Entry 4JI1 (X-ray diffraction, 3.14 A resolution); this record covers chains A and L of the 21 polymer chains in the assembly.

== Chain A ==
Molecule: 16S rRNA
From: Thermus thermophilus
Sequence (1522 nucleotides; row label = number of the first residue in the row; note: 42 numbers in that range are skipped by the numbering (no residue carries them; nothing is unmodelled there); a row labelled like 190A-190L holds insertion residues (190A, then the next letters in order); numbering starts at 0):
     0 UUUGUUGGAGAGUUUGAUCCUGGCUCAGGGUGAACGCUGGCGGCGUGCCU
    50 AAGACAUGCAAGUCGUGCGGG
    73 CCGCGGGGUUUU
    88 ACUCCG
    95 UGGUC
   101 AGCGGCGGACGGGUGAGUAACGCGUGGGU
  129A G
   130 ACCUACCCGGAAGAGGGGGACAACCCGGGGAAACUCGGGCUAAUCCCCCA
   180 UGUGGACCCGC
190A-190L CCCUUGGGGUGU
   191 GUCCAAAGGGCUUU
   216 GCCCGCUUCCGGAUGGGCCCGCGUCCCAUCAGCUAGUUGGUGGGGUAAUG
   266 GCCCACCAAGGCGACGACGGGUAGCCGGUCUGAGAGGAUGGCCGGCCACA
   316 GGGGCACUGAGACACGGGCCCCACUCCUACGGGAGGCAGCAGUUAGGAAU
   366 CUUCCGCAAUGGGCGCAAGCCUGACGGAGCGACGCCGCUUGGAGGAAGAA
   416 GCCCUUCGGGGUGUAAACUCCUGAA
   442 CCCGGGACGAAACCCCCGACGA
   474 GGGGACUGACGGUACCGGG
   494 GUAAUAGCGCCGGCCAACUCCGUGCCAGCAGCCGCGGUAAUACGGAGGGC
   544 GCGAGCGUUACCCGGAUUCACUGGGCGUAAAGGGCGUGUAGGCGGCCUGG
   594 GGCGUCCCAUGUGAAAGACCACGGCUCAACCGUGGGGGAGCGUGGGAUAC
   644 GCUCAGGCUAGACGGUGGGAGAGGGUGGUGGAAUUCCCGGAGUAGCGGUG
   694 AAAUGCGCAGAUACCGGGAGGAACGCCGAUGGCGAAGGCAGCCACCUGGU
   744 CCACCCGUGACGCUGAGGCGCGAAAGCGUGGGGAGCAAACCGGAUUAGAU
   794 ACCCGGGUAGUCCACGCCCUAAACGAUGCGCGCUAGGUCUCUGGGUCU
   848 CCUGGGGGCCGAAGCUAACGCGUUAAGCGCGCCGCCUGGGGAGUACGGCC
   898 GCAAGGCUGAAACUCAAAGGAAUUGACGGGGGCCCGCACAAGCGGUGGAG
   948 CAUGUGGUUUAAUUCGAAGXAACGCGAAGAACCUUACCAGGCCUUGACAU
   998 GCUAGG
 1003A G
  1004 AACCCGGGUGAAAGCCUGGGGUGCCCC
1030A-1030D GCGA
  1031 GGGGAGCCCUAGCACAGGUGCUGCAUGGCCGUCGUCAGCUCGUGCCGUGA
  1081 GGUGUUGGGUUAAGUCCCGCAACGAGCGCAACCCCCGCCGUUAGUUGCCA
  1131 GCGGUUCGGCCGGGCACUCUAACGGGACUGCCCGCGAAA
  1171 GCGGGAGGAAGGAGGGGACGACGUCUGGUCAGCAUGGCCCUUACGGCCUG
  1221 GGCGACACACGUGCUACAAUGCCCACUACAAAGCGAUGCCACCCGGCAAC
  1271 GGGGAGCUAAUCGCAAAAAGGUGGGCCCAGUUCGGAUUGGGGUCUGCAAC
  1321 CCGACCCCAUGAAGCCGGAAUCGCUAGUAAUCGCGGAUCAG
 1361A C
  1362 CAUGCCGCGGUGAAUACGUUCCCGGGCCUUGUACACACXGCCXGUXACGC
  1412 CAUGGGAGCGGGCUCUACCCGAAGUCGCCGGG
  1446 AGCCUACGGG
  1459 CAGGCGCCGAGGGUAGGGCCCGUGACUGGGGCGAAGUCGUAACAAGGUAG
  1509 CUGUACCGGAAGGUGCGGCUGGAUCCACUCCUUUCU
Unresolved in the structure: 0-4, 1534-1538
Differences from the reference sequence: conflict C1534 (A2157 in M26923.1), A1535 (C2158 in M26923.1)
Modified / non-standard residues: PSU (pseudouridine-5'-monophosphate) at position 516, 7MG (7N-methyl-8-hydroguanosine-5'-monophosphate) at position 527, M2G (N2-dimethylguanosine-5'-monophosphate) at position 966, 5MC (5-methylcytidine-5'-monophosphate) at position 967, 2MG (2N-methylguanosine-5'-monophosphate) at position 1207, 5MC (5-methylcytidine-5'-monophosphate) at position 1400, 4OC (4n,o2'-methylcytidine-5'-monophosphate) at position 1402, 5MC (5-methylcytidine-5'-monophosphate) at position 1404, 5MC (5-methylcytidine-5'-monophosphate) at position 1407, UR3 (3-methyluridine-5'-monophoshate) at position 1498, MA6 (6N-dimethyladenosine-5'-monophoshate) at position 1518, MA6 (6N-dimethyladenosine-5'-monophoshate) at position 1519, PSU (pseudouridine-5'-monophosphate) at position 1540, PSU (pseudouridine-5'-monophosphate) at position 1541
Metal / ion sites: Mg2+ site 1: G15, U920; Mg2+ site 2 near G21 (its only coordinating residue here); Mg2+ site 3: G46, G394; Mg2+ site 4 near A53 (its only coordinating residue here); Mg2+ site 5: C58, U387, G388; Mg2+ site 6: A59, U387; Mg2+ site 7 near U62 (its only coordinating residue here); Mg2+ site 8 near G107 (its only coordinating residue here); Mg2+ site 9 near A109 (its only coordinating residue here); Mg2+ site 10: C110, G377; Mg2+ site 11: G117, G289; Mg2+ site 12: C121, G124, U125, G236; 89 more Mg2+ sites not listed
Residues lining bound ligands: streptomycin (SRY): U12, U13, U14, C526, 7MG_527, C912, A913, A914, A915, C1490, G1491
What the authors report for this chain:
  - mutagenesis - C1490U: increased growth

== Chain L ==
Protein: Ribosomal protein S12
From: Thermus thermophilus
UniProtKB: F6DEQ7 (F6DEQ7_THETG); numbering as in UniProt (aligned over 1-135)
Chain sequence (135 residues; each row starts with the number of its first residue):
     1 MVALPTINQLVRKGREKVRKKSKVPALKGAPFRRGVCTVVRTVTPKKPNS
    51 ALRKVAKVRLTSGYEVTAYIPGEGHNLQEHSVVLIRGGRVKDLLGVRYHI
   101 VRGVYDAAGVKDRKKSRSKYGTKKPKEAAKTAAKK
Unresolved in the structure: 1-4, 129-135
Differences from the reference sequence: conflict Leu94 (Pro in F6DEQ7)
Modified / non-standard residues: Asp92 ((3s)-3-(methylsulfanyl)-l-aspartic acid; 0TD)
Metal / ion sites: Mg2+: Pro48, Asn49 (shared with G529(A) of chain A)
Residues lining bound ligands: streptomycin (SRY): Lys46, Lys47, Pro48, Lys91, Asp92

== How chain A and chain L interact ==
Contacting residue pairs (129; chain A residue first):
  U24(A) - Lys23(L)  salt bridge to the phosphate
  A33(A) - Pro31(L)  base contact
  A33(A) - Phe32(L)  base contact
  C34(A) - Phe32(L)  sugar contact
  C34(A) - Val101(L)  sugar contact
  C34(A) - Val104(L)  phosphate contact
  G35(A) - Val104(L)  sugar contact
  G35(A) - Ser118(L)  hydrogen bond to the sugar
  G35(A) - Gly121(L)  sugar contact
  C36(A) - Arg117(L)  hydrogen bond to the sugar
  C36(A) - Ser118(L)  sugar contact
  C36(A) - Thr122(L)  sugar contact
  C36(A) - Lys123(L)  salt bridge to the phosphate
  C36(A) - Lys124(L)  phosphate contact
  U37(A) - Lys123(L)  phosphate contact
  U37(A) - Lys124(L)  hydrogen bond to the phosphate
  U49(A) - Lys28(L)  sugar contact
  C241(A) - Arg19(L)  hydrogen bond to the sugar
  G302(A) - Lys17(L)  salt bridge to the phosphate
  A303(A) - Lys17(L)  phosphate contact
  G362(A) - Lys28(L)  sugar contact
  G362(A) - Arg33(L)  hydrogen bond to the phosphate
  G362(A) - Arg34(L)  salt bridge to the phosphate
  G362(A) - Thr61(L)  phosphate contact
  A363(A) - Lys28(L)  base contact
  A363(A) - Ala30(L)  base contact
  A363(A) - Pro31(L)  base contact
  A363(A) - Phe32(L)  base contact
  A363(A) - Arg33(L)  salt bridge to the phosphate
  A363(A) - Arg34(L)  salt bridge to the phosphate
  A363(A) - Thr61(L)  hydrogen bond to the phosphate
  A363(A) - Leu84(L)  sugar contact
  A363(A) - Tyr105(L)  sugar contact
  A364(A) - Lys28(L)  base contact
  G500(A) - Lys124(L)  phosphate contact
  C501(A) - Arg117(L)  salt bridge to the phosphate
  C501(A) - Ser118(L)  phosphate contact
  C501(A) - Lys124(L)  salt bridge to the phosphate
  G502(A) - Ser116(L)  phosphate contact
  G502(A) - Arg117(L)  hydrogen bond to the phosphate
  G502(A) - Ser118(L)  hydrogen bond to the phosphate
  G502(A) - Lys119(L)  phosphate contact
  C503(A) - Ser116(L)  hydrogen bond to the phosphate
  C503(A) - Lys119(L)  salt bridge to the phosphate
  C518(A) - Ser50(L)  hydrogen bond to the phosphate
  C519(A) - Ser50(L)  hydrogen bond to the phosphate
  C519(A) - Ala51(L)  phosphate contact
  A520(A) - Ala51(L)  phosphate contact
  A520(A) - Leu52(L)  hydrogen bond to the phosphate
  A520(A) - Lys54(L)  salt bridge to the phosphate
  A520(A) - Glu73(L)  hydrogen bond to the sugar
  G521(A) - Leu52(L)  phosphate contact
  G521(A) - Arg53(L)  hydrogen bond to the base
  G521(A) - Lys54(L)  salt bridge to the phosphate
  G521(A) - Gly72(L)  phosphate contact
  G521(A) - Glu73(L)  phosphate contact
  C522(A) - Asn49(L)  base contact
  C522(A) - Arg53(L)  base contact
  C522(A) - Tyr69(L)  hydrogen bond to the phosphate
  C522(A) - Pro71(L)  phosphate contact
  C522(A) - Gly72(L)  hydrogen bond to the phosphate
  C522(A) - Asp92(L)  base contact
  C522(A) - Tyr120(L)  sugar contact
  A523(A) - Arg53(L)  base contact
  A523(A) - Val90(L)  base contact
  A523(A) - Lys91(L)  base contact
  A523(A) - Asp92(L)  base contact
  A523(A) - Tyr120(L)  hydrogen bond to the phosphate
  C525(A) - Lys91(L)  phosphate contact
  C526(A) - Lys91(L)  salt bridge to the phosphate
  7MG_527(A) - Asn49(L)  hydrogen bond to the base
  C528(A) - Asn49(L)  hydrogen bond to the base
  G529(A) - Asn49(L)  base contact
  G529(A) - Ser50(L)  hydrogen bond to the base
  G537(A) - Glu73(L)  sugar contact
  G537(A) - Arg113(L)  salt bridge to the phosphate
  G538(A) - Arg113(L)  salt bridge to the phosphate
  G538(A) - Lys114(L)  hydrogen bond to the phosphate
  G538(A) - Lys115(L)  hydrogen bond to the phosphate
  A539(A) - Lys114(L)  phosphate contact
  A539(A) - Lys115(L)  salt bridge to the phosphate
  G550(A) - Lys119(L)  sugar contact
  U551(A) - Arg86(L)  sugar contact
  U552(A) - Pro31(L)  hydrogen bond to the sugar
  U552(A) - Arg86(L)  hydrogen bond to the sugar
  U552(A) - Gly87(L)  phosphate contact
  A553(A) - Val24(L)  phosphate contact
  A553(A) - Gly29(L)  sugar contact
  A553(A) - Ala30(L)  sugar contact
  A553(A) - Pro31(L)  sugar contact
  C554(A) - Ser22(L)  hydrogen bond to the phosphate
  C555(A) - Lys20(L)  phosphate contact
  C556(A) - Lys20(L)  salt bridge to the phosphate
  C562(A) - Arg15(L)  base contact
  C562(A) - Glu16(L)  hydrogen bond to the sugar
  C562(A) - Lys17(L)  sugar contact
  C562(A) - Val18(L)  phosphate contact
  A563(A) - Arg15(L)  base contact
  C564(A) - Leu10(L)  phosphate contact
  C564(A) - Arg15(L)  salt bridge to the phosphate
  G567(A) - Pro5(L)  base contact
  G567(A) - Arg15(L)  hydrogen bond to the base
  G568(A) - Pro5(L)  base contact
  G585(A) - Asn8(L)  sugar contact
  C879(A) - Thr6(L)  base contact
  C879(A) - Asn8(L)  phosphate contact
  C880(A) - Thr6(L)  hydrogen bond to the phosphate
  C880(A) - Asn8(L)  hydrogen bond to the phosphate
  C880(A) - Gln9(L)  base contact
  C880(A) - Arg12(L)  salt bridge to the phosphate
  G881(A) - Gln9(L)  hydrogen bond to the phosphate
  G881(A) - Arg12(L)  salt bridge to the phosphate
  G881(A) - Lys13(L)  salt bridge to the phosphate
  C882(A) - Pro5(L)  base contact
  C882(A) - Lys13(L)  salt bridge to the phosphate
  U884(A) - Arg15(L)  base contact
  A909(A) - Lys21(L)  phosphate contact
  C910(A) - Arg97(L)  salt bridge to the phosphate
  U911(A) - Arg97(L)  salt bridge to the phosphate
  C912(A) - Lys46(L)  phosphate contact
  C912(A) - Leu94(L)  phosphate contact
  A913(A) - Lys46(L)  salt bridge to the phosphate
  A913(A) - Lys91(L)  salt bridge to the phosphate
  C1412(A) - Lys57(L)  salt bridge to the phosphate
  C1490(A) - Leu94(L)  sugar contact
  G1491(A) - Lys47(L)  salt bridge to the phosphate
  G1491(A) - Leu94(L)  sugar contact
  A1492(A) - Lys46(L)  phosphate contact
  A1492(A) - Lys47(L)  hydrogen bond to the phosphate
Other interface residues (no listed pair), chain A (62 interface residues in all): A32, C242, C883, A908
Other interface residues (no listed pair), chain L (66 interface residues in all): Ile7, Pro48, Gly88, Gly95, Arg102

== Summary ==
62 residues of chain A face 66 of chain L across their interface; the contacts include 31 hydrogen bonds and
27 salt bridges. Polar pairs include G521(A)-Arg53(L), 7MG_527(A)-Asn49(L) and C528(A)-Asn49(L). Streptomycin
is bound between chain A and chain L. G15(A) and U920(A) coordinate Mg2+ site 1. From the paper: C1490U of
chain A increases growth.
Here chain A is 16S rRNA and chain L is Ribosomal protein S12, both from Thermus thermophilus. Entry 4JI1
(Crystal Structure of 30S ribosomal subunit from Thermus thermophilus) was determined by X-ray diffraction,
deposited together with 4JI0, 4JI2, 4JI3, 4JI4, 4JI5, 4JI6, 4JI7 and 4JI8.
